Entry 9B8Q (electron microscopy, 3.80 A resolution); this record covers chains I and a of the 9 polymer chains in the assembly.

# Chain I
Protein: V-type proton ATPase subunit E 1
From: Rattus norvegicus
Reference sequence: Q6PCU2 (VATE1_RAT); numbering as in UniProt (aligned over 1-226)
Chain sequence (226 residues; each row starts with the number of its first residue):
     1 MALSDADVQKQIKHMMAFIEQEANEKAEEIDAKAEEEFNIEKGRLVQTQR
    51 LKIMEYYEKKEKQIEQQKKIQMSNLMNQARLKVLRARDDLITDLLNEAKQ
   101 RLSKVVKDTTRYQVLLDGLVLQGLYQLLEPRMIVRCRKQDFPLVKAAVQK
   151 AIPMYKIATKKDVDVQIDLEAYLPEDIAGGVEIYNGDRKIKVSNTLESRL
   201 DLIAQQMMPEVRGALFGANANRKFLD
Unresolved in the structure: 1, 120-192, 223-226
UniProt features mapped onto this chain:
  - modified residue: Ala-2 (N-acetylalanine), Tyr-56 (Phosphotyrosine)

# Chain a
Protein: V-type proton ATPase 116 kDa subunit a isoform 1
From: Rattus norvegicus
Reference sequence: P25286 (VPP1_RAT); numbering as in UniProt (aligned over 1-838)
Chain sequence (838 residues; each row starts with the number of its first residue):
     1 MGELFRSEEMTLAQLFLQSEAAYCCVSELEELGKVQFRDLNPDVNVFQRK
    51 FVNEVRRCEEMDRKLRFVEKEIRKANIPIMDTGENPEVPFPRDMIDLEAN
   101 FEKIENELKEINTNQEALKRNFLELTELKFILRKTQQFFDEMADPDLLEE
   151 SSSLLEPNEMGRGAPLRLGFVAGVINRERIPTFERMLWRVCRGNVFLRQA
   201 EIENPLEDPVTGDYVHKSVFIIFFQGDQLKNRVKKICEGFRASLYPCPET
   251 PQERKEMASGVNTRIDDLQMVLNQTEDHRQRVLQAAAKNIRVWFIKVRKM
   301 KAIYHTLNLCNIDVTQKCLIAEVWCPVTDLDSIQFALRRGTEHSGSTVPS
   351 ILNRMQTNQTPPTYNKTNKFTHGFQNIVDAYGIGTYREINPAPYTVITFP
   401 FLFAVMFGDFGHGILMTLFAVWMVLRESRILSQKNENEMFSMVFSGRYII
   451 LLMGLFSIYTGLIYNDCFSKSLNIFGSSWSVRPMFTIGNWTEETLLGSSV
   501 LQLNPAIPGVFGGPYPFGIDPIWNIATNKLTFLNSFKMKMSVILGIIHML
   551 FGVSLSLFNHIYFKKPLNIYFGFIPEIIFMSSLFGYLVILIFYKWTAYDA
   601 HSSRNAPSLLIHFINMFLFSYPESGNAMLYSGQKGIQCFLIVVAMLCVPW
   651 MLLFKPLILRHQYLRKKHLGTLNFGGIRVGNGPTEEDAEIIQHDQLSTHS
   701 EDAEEPTEDEVFDFGDTMVHQAIHTIEYCLGCISNTASYLRLWALSLAHA
   751 QLSEVLWTMVIHIGLHVRSLAGGLGLFFIFAAFATLTVAILLIMEGLSAF
   801 LHALRLHWVEFQNKFYTGTGFKFLPFSFEHIREGKFDE
Unresolved in the structure: 1-8, 148-165, 363-838
UniProt features mapped onto this chain:
  - modified residue: Thr-250 (Phosphothreonine), Thr-360 (Phosphothreonine), Tyr-364 (Phosphotyrosine)

# Interface between chain I and chain a
Pairs across the interface (4; chain I residue first):
  Val-8(I) / Ile-351(a)  hydrophobic
  Gln-11(I) / Ile-351(a)
  Phe-18(I) / Gln-18(a)
  Ile-19(I) / Gln-316(a)
Also at the interface, not in a pair above, chain I (7 interface residues in all): Asp-7, His-14, Glu-22
Also at the interface, not in a pair above, chain a (5 interface residues in all): Lys-317, Pro-349

# Summary
The interface between chain I and chain a involves 7 residues on one side and 5 on the other.
Here chain I is V-type proton ATPase subunit E 1 and chain a is V-type proton ATPase 116 kDa subunit a isoform
1, both from Rattus norvegicus. Entry 9B8Q (Synaptic Vesicle V-ATPase with synaptophysin and SidK, State 3,
peripheral stalks) was determined by electron microscopy together with 9B8P from the same study.
